PDB entry 4XIF | X-ray diffraction, 3.20 A resolution | chains A and E

[Chain A]
Protein: UDP-N-acetylglucosamine--peptide N-acetylglucosaminyltransferase 110 kDa subunit
From: Homo sapiens
Notes: EC 2.4.1.255
UniProt: O15294 (OGT1_HUMAN); residues 313-1031 here correspond to UniProt positions 323-1041 (UniProt number = residue number + 10)
Amino-acid sequence (723 residues; numbered 309 to 1031; the number before each row is that of its first residue):
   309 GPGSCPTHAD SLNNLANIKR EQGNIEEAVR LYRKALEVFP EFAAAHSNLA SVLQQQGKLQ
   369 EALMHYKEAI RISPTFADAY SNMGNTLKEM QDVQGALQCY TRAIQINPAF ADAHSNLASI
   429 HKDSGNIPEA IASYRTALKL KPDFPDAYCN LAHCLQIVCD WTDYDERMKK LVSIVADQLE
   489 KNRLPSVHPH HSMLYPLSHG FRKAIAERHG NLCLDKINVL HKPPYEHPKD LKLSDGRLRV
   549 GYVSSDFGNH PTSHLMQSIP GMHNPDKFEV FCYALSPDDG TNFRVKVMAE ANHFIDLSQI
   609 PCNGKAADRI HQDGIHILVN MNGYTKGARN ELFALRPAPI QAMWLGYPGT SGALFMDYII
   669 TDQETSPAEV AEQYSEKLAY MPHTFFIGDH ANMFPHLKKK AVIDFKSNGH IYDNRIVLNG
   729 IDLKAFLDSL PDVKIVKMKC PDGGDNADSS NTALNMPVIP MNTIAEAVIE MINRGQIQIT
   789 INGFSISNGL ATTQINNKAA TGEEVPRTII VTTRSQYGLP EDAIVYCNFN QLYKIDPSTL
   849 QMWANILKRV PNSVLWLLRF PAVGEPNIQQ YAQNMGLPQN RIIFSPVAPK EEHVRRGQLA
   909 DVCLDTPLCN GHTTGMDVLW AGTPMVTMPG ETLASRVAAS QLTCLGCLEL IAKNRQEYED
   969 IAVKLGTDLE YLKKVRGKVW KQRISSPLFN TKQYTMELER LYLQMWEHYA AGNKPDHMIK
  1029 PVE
Unresolved in the structure: 309-311, 715-717, 749-760, 1029-1031
Differences from the reference sequence: expression tag (309-312)
Curated features (UniProtKB/Swiss-Prot):
  - region: Lys-981 to Lys-1000 (Required for phosphatidylinositol 3,4,5-triphosphate binding)
  - motif: Asp-454 to Tyr-456 (DFP motif), Lys-477 to Pro-493 (Nuclear localization signal)
  - active site: His-498 (Proton acceptor)
  - binding site (UDP): Gln-839, Lys-842, Ala-896 to Lys-898, His-901 to Arg-904, His-920 to Thr-922, Asp-925
  - modified residue: Thr-444 (Phosphothreonine), Tyr-979 (Phosphotyrosine)
  - glycosylation: Ser-389 (O-linked (GlcNAc) serine)
Ligand contacts: 12V ((2S,3R,4R,5S,6R)-3-(acetylamino)-4,5-dihydroxy-6-(hydroxymethyl)tetrahydro-2H-thiopyran-2-yl [(2R,3S,4R,5R)-5-(2,4-dioxo-3,4-dihydropyrimidin-1(2H)-yl)-3,4-dihydroxytetrahydrofuran-2-yl]methyl dihydrogen diphosphate): His-498, Met-501, His-558, Pro-559, Thr-560, His-562, Leu-563, Leu-653, Gly-654, Pro-656, Phe-694, Phe-837, Asn-838, Gln-839, Tyr-841, Lys-842, Leu-866, Phe-868, Val-895, Ala-896, Lys-898, His-901, Arg-904, Cys-917, Gly-919, His-920, Thr-921, Thr-922, Asp-925

[Chain E]
Protein: Keratin, type II cytoskeletal 7
UniProt: P08729 (K2C7_HUMAN); residues 2008-2016 here correspond to UniProt positions 8-16 (UniProt number = residue number - 2000)
Amino-acid sequence (11 residues; row label = number of the first residue in the row):
  2007 GPVFTSRSAA G
Differences from the reference sequence: expression tag (2007, 2017)
Ligand contacts: 12V ((2S,3R,4R,5S,6R)-3-(acetylamino)-4,5-dihydroxy-6-(hydroxymethyl)tetrahydro-2H-thiopyran-2-yl [(2R,3S,4R,5R)-5-(2,4-dioxo-3,4-dihydropyrimidin-1(2H)-yl)-3,4-dihydroxytetrahydrofuran-2-yl]methyl dihydrogen diphosphate): Val-2009, Phe-2010, Thr-2011, Ser-2012

[Interface between chain A and chain E]
Pairs across the interface (17):
  His-496(A) / Ser-2014(E)
  His-496(A) / Ala-2015(E)
  His-498(A) / Ser-2014(E)
  His-499(A) / Ser-2014(E)  hydrogen bond
  Asn-557(A) / Phe-2010(E)
  His-558(A) / Thr-2011(E)
  Pro-559(A) / Phe-2010(E)
  Tyr-632(A) / Ala-2015(E)  hydrogen bond (backbone-backbone)
  Thr-633(A) / Arg-2013(E)
  Thr-633(A) / Ala-2015(E)
  Lys-634(A) / Arg-2013(E)  hydrogen bond (backbone-backbone)
  Lys-634(A) / Ser-2014(E)
  Lys-634(A) / Ala-2015(E)
  Gln-839(A) / Thr-2011(E)
  Phe-868(A) / Thr-2011(E)
  Val-895(A) / Val-2009(E)  hydrophobic
  Pro-897(A) / Gly-2007(E)
Other interface residues (no listed pair), chain A (14 interface residues in all): Ala-896
Other interface residues (no listed pair), chain E (8 interface residues in all): Ser-2012

[In short]
Chain A and chain E form an interface of 14 and 8 residues respectively, with 3 hydrogen bonds. Polar pairs
include His-499(A)/Ser-2014(E), Tyr-632(A)/Ala-2015(E) and Lys-634(A)/Arg-2013(E). Compound 12V is bound
between chain A and chain E.
Here chain A is UDP-N-acetylglucosamine--peptide N-acetylglucosaminyltransferase 110 kDa subunit (Homo
sapiens) and chain E is Keratin, type II cytoskeletal 7. Entry 4XIF (Human OGT in complex with UDP-5S-GlcNAc
and substrate peptide (keratin-7)) was determined by X-ray diffraction (same publication as 4XI9, 5BNW and
5C1D).
